Entry 4RIQ (X-ray diffraction, 2.23 A resolution); this record covers chains A and C of the 9 polymer chains in the assembly.

Chain A:
Protein: Protein dpy-30 homolog
Organism: Homo sapiens
UniProtKB: Q9C005 (DPY30_HUMAN); residue numbers follow UniProt; this construct covers 45-99
Chain sequence (56 residues; numbered 44 to 99; the number before each row is that of its first residue):
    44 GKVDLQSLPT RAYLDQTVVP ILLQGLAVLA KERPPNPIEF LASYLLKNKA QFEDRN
Not modelled in the structure: 44-47, 97-99
Sequence notes: expression tag (44)
What the authors report for this chain:
  - mutagenesis - R54A: unchanged binding to ASH2L and RbBP5
  - mutagenesis - L69D: abolished binding to BAP18

Chain C:
Protein: Set1/Ash2 histone methyltransferase complex subunit ASH2
Organism: Homo sapiens
UniProtKB: Q9UBL3 (ASH2L_HUMAN); residues 509-524 here correspond to UniProt positions 603-618 (UniProt number = residue number + 94)
Chain sequence (27 residues; each row starts with the number of its first residue):
   504 GAMGSVEHTL ADVLYHVETE VENLYFQ
Not modelled in the structure: 504, 529-530
Sequence notes: expression tag (504-508, 525-530)
What the authors report for this chain:
  - mutagenesis - H511A, D515A, V516D: unchanged binding to Protein dpy-30 homolog (chain A)
  - mutagenesis - V509D: decreased binding to DPY-30

Interface between chain A and chain C:
Contacting residue pairs - 13 pairs, chain A then chain C:
  Thr53(A) with Val520(C); Asn526(C), hydrogen bond
  Arg54(A) with Leu517(C)
  Leu57(A) with Leu517(C), hydrophobic; Val520(C), hydrophobic
  Val62(A) with Leu513(C); Leu517(C), hydrophobic
  Leu66(A) with Met506(C), hydrophobic; Val509(C); Glu510(C); Leu513(C), hydrophobic
  Leu69(A) with Val509(C), hydrophobic
  Ala70(A) with Val509(C), hydrophobic
Other interface residues (no listed pair), chain A (10 interface residues in all): Asp58, Leu65, Ala73
Other interface residues (no listed pair), chain C (8 interface residues in all): Glu521
Interface features reported in the paper:
  - pairs named by the authors: Val62(A)-Leu513(C)
  - hot spots on chain A (mutagenesis) - R54A, V62D, L66D: decreased binding to Set1/Ash2 histone methyltransferase complex subunit ASH2 (chain C)
  - interface residues, chain C: Leu517(C)
  - hot spots on chain C (mutagenesis) - V520D: decreased binding to Protein dpy-30 homolog (chain A)
  - hot spots on chain C (mutagenesis) - L513D: abolished binding to Protein dpy-30 homolog (chain A)
  - hot spots on chain C (mutagenesis) - V516D: unchanged binding to Protein dpy-30 homolog (chain A)

In short:
10 residues of chain A and 8 residues of chain C are in contact, with 1 hydrogen bond. The hydrogen-bonded
pair is Thr53(A)-Asn526(C). The paper describes a contact between Val62(A) and Leu513(C). The paper reports
that R54A, V62D and L66D of chain A reduce binding to Set1/Ash2 histone methyltransferase complex subunit ASH2
(chain C); the interface residue Leu517(C); 10 substitutions were tested in all.
Chain A is Protein dpy-30 homolog and chain C is Set1/Ash2 histone methyltransferase complex subunit ASH2,
both from Homo sapiens; the structure, Crystal structure of DPY-30 dimerization/docking domain in complex with
Ash2L Sdc1-DPY-30 Interacting region (SDI), was determined by X-ray diffraction.
